7KSC - chain A; structure by X-ray diffraction, 2.40 A resolution.

# Chain A
Name: Non-specific lipid-transfer protein
Source organism: Punica granatum
UniProt: A0A059STC4 (A0A059STC4_PUNGR); residues 1-93 here correspond to UniProt positions 28-120 (UniProt number = residue number + 27)
Chain sequence (93 residues; row label = number of the first residue in the row):
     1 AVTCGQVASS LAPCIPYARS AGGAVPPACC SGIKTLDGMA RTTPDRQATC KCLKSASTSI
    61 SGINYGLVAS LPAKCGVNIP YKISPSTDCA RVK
Disulfide bonds: Cys-4/Cys-52, Cys-14/Cys-29, Cys-30/Cys-75, Cys-50/Cys-89
What the authors report for this chain:
  - conformationally variable residues (loop rearrangement): Val-77 to Pro-85, Thr-87
  - conformationally variable residues (side-chain flip): Tyr-81 (citing earlier work)

# Overview
From the paper: conformational variability at Val-77, Thr-87 and Tyr-81.
Chain A is Non-specific lipid-transfer protein (Punica granatum); the structure, Crystal structure of Pun g
1.0101, was determined by X-ray diffraction together with 7KSB from the same study.
